Entry 9NND (electron microscopy, 2.13 A resolution); this record covers chains a and C of the 6 polymer chains in the assembly.

[Chain a]
Protein: Endogenous retrovirus group K member 7 Pol protein
Organism: Homo sapiens
Notes: EC 2.7.7.49, 3.1.26.4
Reference sequence: P63135 (POK7_HUMAN); residues 466-699 here correspond to UniProt positions 1226-1459 (UniProt number = residue number + 760)
Amino-acid sequence (248 residues; numbered 466 to 713; the number before each row is that of its first residue):
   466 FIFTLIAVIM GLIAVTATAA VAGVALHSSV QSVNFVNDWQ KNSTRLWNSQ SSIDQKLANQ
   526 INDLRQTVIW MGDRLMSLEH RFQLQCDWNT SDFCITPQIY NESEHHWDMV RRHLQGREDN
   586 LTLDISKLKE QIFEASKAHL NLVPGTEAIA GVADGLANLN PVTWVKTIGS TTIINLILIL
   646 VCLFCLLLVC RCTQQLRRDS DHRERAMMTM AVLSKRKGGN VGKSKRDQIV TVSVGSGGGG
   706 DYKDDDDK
Disordered / not traced: 619-713
Sequence notes: expression tag (700-713)
Disulfide bonds: C551-C559
Covalently attached groups: N-acetylglucosamine (NAG) linked to N507, N554, N585; glycan linked to N566

[Chain C]
Protein: Surface protein
Organism: Homo sapiens
Reference sequence: P61570 (ENK25_HUMAN); residues 90-465 here = UniProt positions 90-465
Amino-acid sequence (376 residues; each row starts with the number of its first residue):
    90 LPMPAGAAAA NYTYWAYVPF PPLIRAVTWM DNPIEVYVND SVWVPGPIDD RCPAKPEEEG
   150 MMINISIGYR YPPICLGRAP GCLMPAVQNW LVEVPTVSPI SRFTYHMVSG MSLRPRVNYL
   210 QDFSYQRSLK FRPKGKPCPK EIPKESKNTE VLVWEECVAN SAVILQNNEF GTIIDWAPRG
   270 QFYHNCSGQT QSCPSAQVSP AVDSDLTESL DKHKHKKLQS FYPWEWGEKG ISTPRPKIIS
   330 PVSGPEHPEL WRLTVASHHI RIWSGNQTLE TRDRKPFYTV DLNSSLTVPL QSCVKPPYML
   390 VVGNIVIKPD SQTITCENCR LLTCIDSTFN WQHRILLVRA REGVWIPVSM DRPWEASPSI
   450 HILTEVLKGV LNRSKR
Disordered / not traced: 90-98, 460-465
Sequence notes: conflict R167 (Thr in P61570), T185 (Ile in P61570), I328 (Val in P61570)
Disulfide bonds: C164-C171, C227-C246, C275-C282, C382-C413, C405-C408
Covalently attached groups: N-acetylglucosamine (NAG) linked to N128, N153, N274, N355, N372

[Chain a / chain C interface]
Residue-residue contacts - 9 pairs, chain a then chain C:
  Q548(a) with F109(C)
  V608(a) with H450(C)
  P609(a) with I451(C)
  I614(a) with E454(C); V455(C)
  V617(a) with V455(C), hydrophobic
  A618(a) with V455(C); G458(C); V459(C)
Interface residues without a listed pair, chain a (8 interface residues in all): E544, L607
Interface residues without a listed pair, chain C (8 interface residues in all): P447

[Summary]
The chain a/chain C interface involves 8 residues from each chain. N-acetylglucosamine is covalently linked to
N507(a), N554(a) and N585(a). N-acetylglucosamine is covalently linked to N128(C), N153(C), N274(C), N355(C)
and N372(C).
Here chain a is Endogenous retrovirus group K member 7 Pol protein and chain C is Surface protein, both from
Homo sapiens. Entry 9NND (Structure of the HERV-K (HML-2) spike complex) was determined by electron
microscopy.
